8QSY - chains MJ and MK of the 74 polymer chains in the assembly; structure by electron microscopy, 2.68 A resolution.

[Chain MJ (and MK)]
Protein: Capsid stabilization protein
Organism: Haloferax tailed virus 1
Notes: chain MK of this document is another copy of the same molecule, construct and numbering; everything in this record applies to it too
UniProt: A0A410N6Q7 (A0A410N6Q7_9CAUD); residues 1-137 here = UniProt positions 1-137
Amino-acid sequence (137 residues; numbered 1 to 137; the number before each row is that of its first residue):
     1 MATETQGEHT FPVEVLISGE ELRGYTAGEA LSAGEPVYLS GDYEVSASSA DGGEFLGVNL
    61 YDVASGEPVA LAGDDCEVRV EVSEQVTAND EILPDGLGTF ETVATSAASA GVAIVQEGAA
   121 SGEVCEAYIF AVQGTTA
Disordered / not traced: 1-7 (chain MK: 1)
Bound ions: Mg2+ site 1: Glu21 (shared with 1 residue of chain MB); Mg2+ site 2: Asp75 (shared with 1 residue of chain MI; Asp75(MK) of chain MK)

[How chain MJ and chain MK interact]
Pairs across the interface (38):
  Ile17(MJ) - Tyr43(MK)
  Asp75(MJ) - Glu21(MK)
  Asp75(MJ) - Asp74(MK)
  Asp75(MJ) - Asp75(MK)
  Glu77(MJ) - Arg23(MK)  salt bridge
  Glu77(MJ) - Tyr25(MK)  hydrogen bond
  Ala88(MJ) - Gly41(MK)
  Asn89(MJ) - Tyr38(MK)
  Asn89(MJ) - Leu39(MK)
  Asn89(MJ) - Gly53(MK)  hydrogen bond (side chain-backbone)
  Asn89(MJ) - Gln133(MK)
  Asn89(MJ) - Gly134(MK)
  Asn89(MJ) - Thr135(MK)  hydrogen bond (backbone-backbone)
  Asp90(MJ) - Thr135(MK)
  Glu91(MJ) - Gln133(MK)
  Glu91(MJ) - Gly134(MK)  hydrogen bond (side chain-backbone)
  Glu91(MJ) - Thr135(MK)  hydrogen bond (backbone-backbone)
  Glu91(MJ) - Thr136(MK)
  Val103(MJ) - Thr136(MK)
  Ala104(MJ) - Thr136(MK)  hydrogen bond (backbone-backbone)
  Ala104(MJ) - Ala137(MK)  hydrophobic
  Ser109(MJ) - Thr136(MK)
  Ile114(MJ) - Gly134(MK)
  Val115(MJ) - Leu39(MK)
  Gln116(MJ) - Arg23(MK)
  Gln116(MJ) - Tyr25(MK)  hydrogen bond
  Gln116(MJ) - Leu39(MK)
  Gln116(MJ) - Gly41(MK)
  Gln116(MJ) - Asp42(MK)
  Gln116(MJ) - Tyr43(MK)  hydrogen bond (backbone-backbone)
  Glu117(MJ) - Asp42(MK)
  Glu117(MJ) - Tyr43(MK)
  Gly118(MJ) - Asp42(MK)  hydrogen bond (backbone-side chain)
  Glu126(MJ) - Tyr43(MK)  hydrogen bond
  Tyr128(MJ) - Glu21(MK)  hydrogen bond
  Tyr128(MJ) - Arg23(MK)
  Tyr128(MJ) - Asp74(MK)  hydrogen bond
  Phe130(MJ) - Val132(MK)  hydrophobic
Also at the interface, not in a pair above, chain MK (19 interface residues in all): Glu54, Leu56

[Overview]
Chain MJ and chain MK form an interface of 18 and 19 residues respectively, with 12 hydrogen bonds and 1 salt
bridge. Among the polar pairs are Glu77(MJ)-Arg23(MK), Glu77(MJ)-Tyr25(MK) and Asn89(MJ)-Gly53(MK).
Both chains are Capsid stabilization protein (Haloferax tailed virus 1). Entry 8QSY (Portal capsid interface
of full Haloferax tailed virus 1) was determined by electron microscopy, deposited together with 8QPG, 8QPQ,
8QQN, 8QSI, 9FKB, 9H4P, 9H5B and 9H7V.
